PDB entry 4AAE | X-ray diffraction, 2.60 A resolution | chains A and G of the 4 polymer chains in the assembly

== Chain A ==
Molecule: DNA endonuclease I-crei
From: Chlamydomonas reinhardtii
Notes: EC 3.1.-.-
Reference sequence: P05725 (DNE1_CHLRE); residues 2-154 here = UniProt positions 2-154
Amino-acid sequence (153 residues; each row starts with the number of its first residue):
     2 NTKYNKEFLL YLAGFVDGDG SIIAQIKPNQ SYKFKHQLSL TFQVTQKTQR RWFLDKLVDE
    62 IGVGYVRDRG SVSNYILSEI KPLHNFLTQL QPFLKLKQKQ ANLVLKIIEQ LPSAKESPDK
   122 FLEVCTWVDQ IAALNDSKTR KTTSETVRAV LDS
Not modelled in the structure: 154
Construct notes: engineered mutation Asn75 (Asp in P05725)
Curated features (UniProtKB/Swiss-Prot):
  - region (Interaction with DNA): Gln26 to Gln38, Gln44 to Gln47, Arg68 to Arg70, Ser138 to Thr143
  - binding site (Mg(2+)): Gly19, Asp20
  - mutagenesis: Asp20 (D20A/L/N: Loss of catalytic activity. Reduced affinity for DNA), Gln26 (Q26A/C: Alters the specificity of the endonuclease), Tyr33 (Y33C/H/R: Alters the specificity of the endonuclease), Gln44 (Q44A/C/T/V/W: Alters the specificity of the endonuclease), Gln47 (Q47A/E/M: Loss of catalytic activity; Q47N: Strongly reduced affinity for DNA. No effect on catalytic activity), Arg68 (R68A: Loss of activity), Lys98 (K98A: Strongly reduced affinity for DNA. Increased catalytic activity; K98R: Strongly reduced affinity for DNA. No effect on catalytic activity), Ser138 (S138A: Reduced affinity for DNA. No effect on catalytic activity. Reduced cleavage; when associated with M-139), Lys139 (K139M: Reduced affinity for DNA. No effect on catalytic activity. Reduced cleavage; when associated with A-138), Lys142 (K142G: Reduced affinity for DNA. No effect on catalytic activity. Reduced cleavage; when associated with G-143), Thr143 (T143G: Reduced affinity for DNA. No effect on catalytic activity. Reduced cleavage; when associated with G-142)

== Chain G ==
Molecule: 24-nt DNA strand
Sequence (24 nucleotides; each row starts with the number of its first residue):
   601 TCAAAACGTC CGCTGACGTT TTGA

== Chain A / chain G interface ==
Contacting residue pairs (24):
  Lys28(A) with DA605(G), base contact; DA606(G), base contact
  Ser32(A) with DT601(G), sugar contact; DC602(G), hydrogen bond to the base
  Tyr33(A) with DT601(G), sugar contact; DC602(G), base contact; DA603(G), hydrogen bond to the base; DA604(G), base contact
  Lys34(A) with DT601(G), sugar contact; DC602(G), salt bridge to the phosphate
  Gln38(A) with DA603(G), base contact; DA604(G), base contact
  Tyr66(A) with DA605(G), phosphate contact
  Arg68(A) with DC607(G), base contact; DG608(G), hydrogen bond to the base; DT609(G), base contact
  Arg70(A) with DT609(G), hydrogen bond to the base
  Ser79(A) with DA605(G), phosphate contact
  Glu80(A) with DA604(G), phosphate contact
  Ile81(A) with DA604(G), hydrogen bond to the phosphate
  Lys116(A) with DC602(G), hydrogen bond to the phosphate; DA603(G), salt bridge to the phosphate
  Lys139(A) with DC611(G), hydrogen bond to the base; DG612(G), hydrogen bond to the sugar
Also at the interface, not in a pair above, chain A (15 interface residues in all): Leu112, Thr140
Also at the interface, not in a pair above, chain G (12 interface residues in all): DC610

== In short ==
15 residues of chain A and 12 residues of chain G are in contact, with 8 hydrogen bonds and 2 salt bridges.
Among the polar pairs are Ser32(A)-DC602(G), Tyr33(A)-DA603(G) and Arg68(A)-DG608(G).
Chain A is DNA endonuclease I-crei (Chlamydomonas reinhardtii) and chain G is a 24-nt DNA strand; the
structure, Crystal structure of the mutant D75N I-CreI in complex with an altered target (The four central
..., was determined by X-ray diffraction, deposited together with 4AAB, 4AAD, 4AAF and 4AAG.
